PDB entry 5YL4 | X-ray diffraction, 2.64 A resolution | chains B and F of the 6 polymer chains in the assembly

Chain B:
Protein: Tubulin beta chain
Source organism: Sus barbatus
UniProt: A0A0R4I995 (A0A0R4I995_SUSBA); residues 1-445 here = UniProt positions 1-445
Amino-acid sequence (445 residues; numbered 1 to 445; the number before each row is that of its first residue):
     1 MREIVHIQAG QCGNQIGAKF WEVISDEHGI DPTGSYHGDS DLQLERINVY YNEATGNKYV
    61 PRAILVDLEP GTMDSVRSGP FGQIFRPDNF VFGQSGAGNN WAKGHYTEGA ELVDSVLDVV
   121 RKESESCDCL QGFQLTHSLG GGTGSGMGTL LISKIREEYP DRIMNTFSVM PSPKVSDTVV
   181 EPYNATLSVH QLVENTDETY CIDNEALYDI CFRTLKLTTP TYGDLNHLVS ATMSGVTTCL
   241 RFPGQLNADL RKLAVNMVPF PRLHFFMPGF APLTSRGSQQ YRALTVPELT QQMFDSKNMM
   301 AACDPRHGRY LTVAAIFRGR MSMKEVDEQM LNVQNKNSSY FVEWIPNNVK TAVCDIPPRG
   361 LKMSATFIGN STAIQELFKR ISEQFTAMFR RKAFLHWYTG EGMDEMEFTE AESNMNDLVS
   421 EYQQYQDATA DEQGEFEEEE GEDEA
Not modelled in the structure: 276-279, 429-445
Ion coordination: Mg2+: Gln11 (together with GDP); Ca2+ near Glu111 (its only coordinating residue here)
Residues lining bound ligands:
  - 8WR ((3Z,6Z)-3-[(4-tert-butyl-1H-imidazol-5-yl)methylidene]-6-[[3-(phenylcarbonyl)phenyl]methylidene]piperazine-2,5-dione): His6, Phe20, Tyr50, Gln134, Leu135, Thr136, Asn165, Thr166, Phe167, Glu198, Tyr200, Met233, Gly235, Val236, Thr237, Cys239, Leu240, Leu246, Leu250, Leu253, Ala254, Met257, Ala314, Ala315, Ile316, Lys350, Thr351, Ala352, Ile368
  - GDP (guanosine-5'-diphosphate): Gly10, Gln11, Cys12, Gln15, Ile16, Asp67, Asn99, Ser138, Gly140, Gly141, Gly142, Thr143, Gly144, Ser145, Val169, Pro171, Val175, Asp177, Glu181, Asn204, Leu207, Tyr222, Leu225, Asn226

Chain F:
Protein: Tubulin tyrosine ligase
Source organism: Gallus gallus
UniProt: E1BQ43 (E1BQ43_CHICK); numbering as in UniProt (aligned over 1-378)
Amino-acid sequence (384 residues; each row starts with the number of its first residue):
     1 MYTFVVRDEN SSVYAEVSRL LLATGQWKRL RKDNPRFNLM LGERNRLPFG RLGHEPGLVQ
    61 LVNYYRGADK LCRKASLVKL IKTSPELSES CTWFPESYVI YPTNLKTPVA PAQNGIRHLI
   121 NNTRTDEREV FLAAYNRRRE GREGNVWIAK SSAGAKGEGI LISSEASELL DFIDEQGQVH
   181 VIQKYLEKPL LLEPGHRKFD IRSWVLVDHL YNIYLYREGV LRTSSEPYNS ANFQDKTCHL
   241 TNHCIQKEYS KNYGRYEEGN EMFFEEFNQY LMDALNTTLE NSILLQIKHI IRSCLMCIEP
   301 AISTKHLHYQ SFQLFGFDFM VDEELKVWLI EVNGAPACAQ KLYAELCQGI VDVAISSVFP
   361 LADTGQKTSQ PTSIFIKLHH HHHH
Not modelled in the structure: 103-143, 152-158, 167-179, 248-251, 363-372
Sequence notes: expression tag (379-384)
Residues lining bound ligands: AMP-PCP (ACP; phosphomethylphosphonic acid adenylate ester): Lys74, Pro95, Ile148, Lys150, Gln183, Lys184, Tyr185, Leu186, Lys198, Asp200, Arg202, Arg222, His239, Leu240, Thr241, Asn242, Asp318, Met320, Ile330, Glu331, Asn333

Interface between chain B and chain F:
Contacting residue pairs (10; chain B residue first):
  Leu331(B) with Pro56(F)
  Gln334(B) with Arg36(F), hydrogen bond
  Asn335(B) with Thr3(F); Arg36(F), hydrogen bond; Gly57(F); Leu58(F)
  Ser338(B) with Leu30(F); Asn34(F), hydrogen bond
  Ser339(B) with Arg31(F)
  Glu343(B) with Arg31(F), salt bridge
Also at the interface, not in a pair above, chain B (9 interface residues in all): Arg309, Lys336, Asn347
Also at the interface, not in a pair above, chain F (10 interface residues in all): Met1, Glu55

Overview:
9 residues of chain B face 10 of chain F across their interface; the contacts include 3 hydrogen bonds and 1
salt bridge. Polar pairs include Glu343(B)-Arg31(F), Gln334(B)-Arg36(F) and Asn335(B)-Arg36(F). Chain B binds
GDP and compound 8WR. Bound to chain F: AMP-PCP.
Here chain B is Tubulin beta chain (Sus barbatus) and chain F is Tubulin tyrosine ligase (Gallus gallus).
Entry 5YL4 (Crystal structure of T2R-ttl-8WR complex) was determined by X-ray diffraction.
